6WER - chains B and F of the 6 polymer chains in the assembly; structure by X-ray diffraction, 3.96 A resolution.

Chain B:
Molecule: Non-structural protein 1
Organism: Dengue virus 2
UniProtKB: D0EPS0 (D0EPS0_9FLAV); residues 0-352 here correspond to UniProt positions 775-1127 (UniProt number = residue number + 775)
Chain sequence (376 residues; numbered -23 to 352; the number before each row is that of its first residue; numbers below 1 keep their minus sign (Ala-23 is residue -23)):
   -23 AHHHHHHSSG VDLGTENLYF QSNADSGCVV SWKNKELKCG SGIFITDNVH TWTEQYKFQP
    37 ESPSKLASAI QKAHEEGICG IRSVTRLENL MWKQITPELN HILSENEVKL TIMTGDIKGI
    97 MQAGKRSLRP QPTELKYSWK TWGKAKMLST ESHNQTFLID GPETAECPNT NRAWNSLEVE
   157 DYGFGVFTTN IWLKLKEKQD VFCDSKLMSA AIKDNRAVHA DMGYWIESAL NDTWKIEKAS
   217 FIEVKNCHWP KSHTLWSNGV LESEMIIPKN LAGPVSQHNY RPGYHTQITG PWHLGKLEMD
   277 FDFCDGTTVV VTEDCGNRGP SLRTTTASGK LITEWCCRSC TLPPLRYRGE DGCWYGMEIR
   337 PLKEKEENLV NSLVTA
Unresolved in the structure: -23 to 0, 107-129, 162-163, 350-352
Sequence notes: expression tag (-23 to -1)
Disulfides: Cys4-Cys15, Cys55-Cys143, Cys179-Cys223, Cys280-Cys329, Cys291-Cys312, Cys313-Cys316
Glycans and other covalent adducts: N-acetylglucosamine (NAG) linked to Asn207
What the authors report for this chain:
  - mutagenesis - W115A/W118A/G119A: decreased binding to cell surface

Chain F:
Molecule: 2B7 Fab light chain
Organism: Mus musculus
Notes: antibody fragment or engineered binder
Chain sequence (238 residues; each row starts with the number of its first residue; numbers below 1 keep their minus sign (Met-19 is residue -19)):
   -19 METDTLLLWV LLLWVPGSTG NIVLTQSPAS LAVSLGQRAT ISCRASESVD SYGYSFMHWY
    41 QQKPGQPPKV LIYLASNLES GVPARFSGSG SRTDFTLTID PVEADDAATY YCQQNNENPL
   101 TFGAGTKLEL KRADAAPTVS IFPPSSEQLT SGGASVVCFL NNFYPKDINV KWKIDGSERQ
   161 NGVLNSWTDQ DSKDSTYSMS STLTLTKDEY ERHNSYTCEA THKTSTSPIV KSFNRNEC
Unresolved in the structure: -19 to 0, 216-218
Disulfides: Cys23-Cys92, Cys138-Cys198

How chain B and chain F interact:
Pairs across the interface (5):
  His269(B) - Tyr32(F)
  Asp327(B) - Tyr32(F)  hydrogen bond
  Glu343(B) - Tyr34(F)  hydrogen bond (backbone-side chain)
  Val346(B) - Tyr32(F)  hydrophobic
  Asn347(B) - Tyr32(F)
Also at the interface, not in a pair above, chain B (9 interface residues in all): Ala303, Ser304, Trp330, Leu345
Also at the interface, not in a pair above, chain F (5 interface residues in all): Phe36, Tyr53, Leu54

Overview:
Chain B and chain F form an interface of 9 and 5 residues respectively, with 2 hydrogen bonds. Among the polar
pairs are Asp327(B)-Tyr32(F) and Glu343(B)-Tyr34(F). N-acetylglucosamine is covalently linked to Asn207(B).
The paper reports that W115A/W118A/G119A of chain B reduce binding to cell surface.
Here chain B is Non-structural protein 1 (Dengue virus 2) and chain F is 2B7 Fab light chain (Mus musculus).
Entry 6WER (DENV2 NS1 in complex with neutralizing 2B7 Fab fragment) was determined by X-ray diffraction (same
publication as 6WEQ and 7K93).
